Entry 3GTJ (X-ray diffraction, 3.42 A resolution); this record covers chains A and B of the 13 polymer chains in the assembly.

Chain A:
Molecule: DNA-directed RNA polymerase II subunit RPB1
Organism: Saccharomyces cerevisiae
Notes: EC 2.7.7.6; fragment: DNA-directed RNA polymerase II largest subunit
UniProt: P04050 (RPB1_YEAST); residues 1-1733 here = UniProt positions 1-1733
Chain sequence (1733 residues; numbered 1 to 1733; the number before each row is that of its first residue):
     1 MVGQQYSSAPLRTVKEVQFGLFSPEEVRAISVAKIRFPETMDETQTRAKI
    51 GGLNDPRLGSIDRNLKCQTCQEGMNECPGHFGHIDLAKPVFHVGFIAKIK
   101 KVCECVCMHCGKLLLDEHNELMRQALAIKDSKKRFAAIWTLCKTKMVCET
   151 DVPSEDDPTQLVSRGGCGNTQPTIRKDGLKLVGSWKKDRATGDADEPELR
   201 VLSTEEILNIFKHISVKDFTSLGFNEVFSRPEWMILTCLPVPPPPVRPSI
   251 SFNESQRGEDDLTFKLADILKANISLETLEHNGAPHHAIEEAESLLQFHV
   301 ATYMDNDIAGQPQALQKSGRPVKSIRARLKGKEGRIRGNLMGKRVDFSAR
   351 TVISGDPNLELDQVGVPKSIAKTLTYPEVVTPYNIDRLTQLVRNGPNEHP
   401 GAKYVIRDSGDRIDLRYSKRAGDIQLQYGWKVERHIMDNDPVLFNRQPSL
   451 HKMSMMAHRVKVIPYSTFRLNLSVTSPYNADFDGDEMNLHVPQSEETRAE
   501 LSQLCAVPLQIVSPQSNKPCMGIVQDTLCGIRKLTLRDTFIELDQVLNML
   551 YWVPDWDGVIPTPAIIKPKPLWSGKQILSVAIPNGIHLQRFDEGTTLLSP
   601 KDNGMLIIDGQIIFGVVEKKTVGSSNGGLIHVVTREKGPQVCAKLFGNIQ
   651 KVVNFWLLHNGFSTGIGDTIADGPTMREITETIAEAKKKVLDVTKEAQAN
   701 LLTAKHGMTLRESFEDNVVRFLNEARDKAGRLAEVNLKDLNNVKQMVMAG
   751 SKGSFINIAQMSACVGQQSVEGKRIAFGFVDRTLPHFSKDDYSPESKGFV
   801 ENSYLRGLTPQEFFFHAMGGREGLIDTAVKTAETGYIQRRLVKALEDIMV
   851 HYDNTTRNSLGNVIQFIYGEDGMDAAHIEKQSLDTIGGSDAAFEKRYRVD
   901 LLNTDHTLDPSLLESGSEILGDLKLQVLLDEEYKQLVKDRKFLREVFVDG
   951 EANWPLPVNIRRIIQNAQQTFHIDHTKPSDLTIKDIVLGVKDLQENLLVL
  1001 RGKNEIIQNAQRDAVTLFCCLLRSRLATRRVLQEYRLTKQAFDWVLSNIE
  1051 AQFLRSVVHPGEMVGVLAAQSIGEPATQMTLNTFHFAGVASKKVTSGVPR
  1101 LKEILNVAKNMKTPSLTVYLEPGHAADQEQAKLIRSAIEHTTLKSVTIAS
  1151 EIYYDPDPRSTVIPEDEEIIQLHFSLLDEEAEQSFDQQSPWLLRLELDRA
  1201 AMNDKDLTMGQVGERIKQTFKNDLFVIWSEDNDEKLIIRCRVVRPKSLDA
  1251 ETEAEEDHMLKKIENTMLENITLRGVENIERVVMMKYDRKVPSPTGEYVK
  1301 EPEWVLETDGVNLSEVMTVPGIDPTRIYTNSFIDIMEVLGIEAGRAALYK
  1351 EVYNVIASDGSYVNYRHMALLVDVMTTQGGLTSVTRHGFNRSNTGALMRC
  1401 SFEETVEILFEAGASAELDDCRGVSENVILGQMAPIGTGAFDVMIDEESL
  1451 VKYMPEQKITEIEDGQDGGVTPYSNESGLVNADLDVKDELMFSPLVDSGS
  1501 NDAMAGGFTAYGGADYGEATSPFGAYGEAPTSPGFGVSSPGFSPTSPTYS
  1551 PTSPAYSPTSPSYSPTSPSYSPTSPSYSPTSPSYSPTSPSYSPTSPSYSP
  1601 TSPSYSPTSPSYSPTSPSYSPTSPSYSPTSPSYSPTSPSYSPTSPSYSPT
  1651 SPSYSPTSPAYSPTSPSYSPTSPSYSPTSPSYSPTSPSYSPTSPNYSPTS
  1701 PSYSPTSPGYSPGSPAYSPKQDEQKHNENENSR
Disordered / not traced: 1-2, 156-159, 1086-1088, 1180-1186, 1247-1252, 1452-1733
Ion coordination: Zn2+ site 1: Cys67, Cys70, Cys77, His80; Zn2+ site 2 near Cys148 (its only coordinating residue here); Mg2+: Asp481, Asp483, Asp485
UniProt features mapped onto this chain:
  - region: Pro248 to Asp260 (Lid loop), Asn306 to Lys323 (Rudder loop), Pro810 to Glu822 (Bridging helix)
  - binding site (Zn(2+)): Cys67, Cys70, Cys77, His80, Cys107, Cys110, Cys148, Cys167
  - binding site (Mg(2+)): Asp481, Asp483, Asp485
  - modified residue: Thr1471 (Phosphothreonine)
  - cross-link (Glycyl lysine isopeptide (Lys-Gly)): Lys695 (interchain with G-Cter in ubiquitin), Lys1246 (interchain with G-Cter in ubiquitin), Lys1350 (interchain with G-Cter in ubiquitin)
  - natural variant: Ser1653 to Pro1659 (deletion: In strain: A364A)
  - mutagenesis: Lys1246 (K1246R: Impairs ubiquitination during transcription stress)

Chain B:
Molecule: DNA-directed RNA polymerase II subunit RPB2
Organism: Saccharomyces cerevisiae
Notes: EC 2.7.7.6; fragment: DNA-directed RNA polymerase II 140 kDa polypeptide
UniProt: P08518 (RPB2_YEAST); residue numbers follow UniProt; this construct covers 1-1224
Chain sequence (1224 residues; each row starts with the number of its first residue):
     1 MSDLANSEKYYDEDPYGFEDESAPITAEDSWAVISAFFREKGLVSQQLDS
    51 FNQFVDYTLQDIICEDSTLILEQLAQHTTESDNISRKYEISFGKIYVTKP
   101 MVNESDGVTHALYPQEARLRNLTYSSGLFVDVKKRTYEAIDVPGRELKYE
   151 LIAEESEDDSESGKVFIGRLPIMLRSKNCYLSEATESDLYKLKECPFDMG
   201 GYFIINGSEKVLIAQERSAGNIVQVFKKAAPSPISHVAEIRSALEKGSRF
   251 ISTLQVKLYGREGSSARTIKATLPYIKQDIPIVIIFRALGIIPDGEILEH
   301 ICYDVNDWQMLEMLKPCVEDGFVIQDRETALDFIGRRGTALGIKKEKRIQ
   351 YAKDILQKEFLPHITQLEGFESRKAFFLGYMINRLLLCALDRKDQDDRDH
   401 FGKKRLDLAGPLLAQLFKTLFKKLTKDIFRYMQRTVEEAHDFNMKLAINA
   451 KTITSGLKYALATGNWGEQKKAMSSRAGVSQVLNRYTYSSTLSHLRRTNT
   501 PIGRDGKLAKPRQLHNTHWGLVCPAETPEGQACGLVKNLSLMSCISVGTD
   551 PMPIITFLSEWGMEPLEDYVPHQSPDATRVFVNGVWHGVHRNPARLMETL
   601 RTLRRKGDINPEVSMIRDIREKELKIFTDAGRVYRPLFIVEDDESLGHKE
   651 LKVRKGHIAKLMATEYQDIEGGFEDVEEYTWSSLLNEGLVEYIDAEEEES
   701 ILIAMQPEDLEPAEANEENDLDVDPAKRIRVSHHATTFTHCEIHPSMILG
   751 VAASIIPFPDHNQSPRNTYQSAMGKQAMGVFLTNYNVRMDTMANILYYPQ
   801 KPLGTTRAMEYLKFRELPAGQNAIVAIACYSGYNQEDSMIMNQSSIDRGL
   851 FRSLFFRSYMDQEKKYGMSITETFEKPQRTNTLRMKHGTYDKLDDDGLIA
   901 PGVRVSGEDVIIGKTTPISPDEEELGQRTAYHSKRDASTPLRSTENGIVD
   951 QVLVTTNQDGLKFVKVRVRTTKIPQIGDKFASRHGQKGTIGITYRREDMP
  1001 FTAEGIVPDLIINPHAIPSRMTVAHLIECLLSKVAALSGNEGDASPFTDI
  1051 TVEGISKLLREHGYQSRGFEVMYNGHTGKKLMAQIFFGPTYYQRLRHMVD
  1101 DKIHARARGPMQVLTRQPVEGRSRDGGLRFGEMERDCMIAHGAASFLKER
  1151 LMEASDAFRVHICGICGLMTVIAKLNHNQFECKGCDNKIDIYQIHIPYAA
  1201 KLLFQELMAMNITPRLYTDRSRDF
Disordered / not traced: 1-19, 135-163, 503-508, 920-932, 1221-1224
Ion coordination: Zn2+: Cys1163, Cys1166, Cys1182, Cys1185

Interface between chain A and chain B:
Contacting residue pairs (366):
  Gln4(A) with Arg1159(B)
  Gln5(A) with Arg1159(B), hydrogen bond (backbone-side chain); Leu1175(B)
  Tyr6(A) with Leu1175(B)
  Ser7(A) with His1161(B); Phe1180(B); Gln1193(B), hydrogen bond
  Ser8(A) with Asn1178(B), hydrogen bond
  Ala9(A) with Gln1193(B)
  Pro10(A) with Tyr1192(B); Gln1193(B), hydrogen bond (backbone-backbone)
  Leu11(A) with Gln1193(B); His1195(B)
  Arg12(A) with Tyr1192(B); Gln1193(B), hydrogen bond (backbone-backbone); Ile1194(B)
  Thr13(A) with Thr1218(B)
  Val14(A) with Tyr1217(B)
  Lys15(A) with Tyr1217(B), hydrogen bond (backbone-backbone); Thr1218(B)
  Glu16(A) with Arg1215(B); Leu1216(B); Tyr1217(B), hydrogen bond (backbone-backbone); Arg1220(B)
  Val17(A) with Arg1215(B)
  Gln18(A) with Thr1213(B); Arg1215(B), hydrogen bond (backbone-backbone)
  Phe19(A) with Thr1213(B)
  Gly20(A) with Ile1212(B); Thr1213(B), hydrogen bond (backbone-backbone)
  Leu21(A) with Asn1211(B); Thr1213(B); Arg1215(B)
  Phe22(A) with Leu1168(B), hydrophobic; Met1208(B); Asn1211(B); Ile1212(B); Thr1213(B)
  Glu26(A) with Arg1215(B), salt bridge
  Ala29(A) with Lys1183(B); Gly1184(B)
  Ile30(A) with Thr1170(B)
  Arg47(A) with Ser919(B)
  Gln68(A) with Ile1172(B)
  Cys70(A) with Ala1173(B)
  Gln71(A) with His1177(B)
  Glu72(A) with Leu1175(B)
  Met74(A) with Arg1116(B), hydrogen bond (backbone-side chain)
  Asn75(A) with Arg1116(B), hydrogen bond; Phe1158(B)
  Glu76(A) with Arg1159(B), salt bridge
  Pro78(A) with Val1160(B), hydrophobic; Lys1201(B), hydrogen bond (backbone-side chain); Gln1205(B)
  Gly79(A) with Met1169(B); Gln1205(B)
  Phe81(A) with Gln1205(B); Ala1209(B), hydrophobic
  His92(A) with Met1210(B)
  Leu236(A) with Asn1211(B)
  Leu239(A) with Ala1209(B)
  Pro240(A) with Met1208(B); Ala1209(B); Asn1211(B)
  Pro242(A) with Ala1209(B), hydrophobic
  Pro243(A) with Gln1205(B)
  Pro245(A) with Leu1114(B); Tyr1198(B)
  Val246(A) with Leu1114(B); Gln1205(B)
  Pro248(A) with Leu1114(B)
  Glu254(A) with Ile918(B); Arg935(B), salt bridge
  Tyr303(A) with Ala1209(B)
  Met304(A) with Met1210(B), hydrophobic
  Leu315(A) with Lys470(B)
  Ser318(A) with Lys470(B), hydrogen bond (backbone-side chain)
  Gly319(A) with Lys470(B)
  Arg320(A) with Lys470(B); Lys471(B), hydrogen bond (side chain-backbone); Ala472(B); Arg476(B)
  Ile325(A) with Met1210(B), hydrophobic
  Arg328(A) with Glu1206(B), salt bridge
  Leu329(A) with Leu1203(B), hydrophobic; Glu1206(B); Leu1207(B), hydrophobic; Met1210(B), hydrophobic
  Arg335(A) with Leu1202(B); Glu1206(B), salt bridge
  Arg337(A) with Glu1132(B)
  Gly338(A) with Arg1129(B), hydrogen bond (backbone-side chain)
  Asn339(A) with Gln1117(B), hydrogen bond (backbone-side chain); Ala1199(B)
  Leu340(A) with Leu1151(B); Ala1200(B); Leu1203(B), hydrophobic
  Met341(A) with Glu1132(B); Arg1135(B)
  Gly342(A) with Arg1129(B), hydrogen bond (backbone-side chain); Phe1130(B)
  Lys343(A) with Gln1117(B); Arg1129(B); Phe1130(B), hydrogen bond (backbone-backbone); Leu1151(B); Ser1155(B); Asp1156(B), salt bridge; Pro1197(B)
  Arg344(A) with Gln1117(B), hydrogen bond (backbone-side chain); Pro1118(B); Glu1120(B), salt bridge; Gly1127(B); Leu1128(B); Arg1129(B); Ser1155(B), hydrogen bond (backbone-side chain)
  Val345(A) with Gly1127(B); Leu1128(B), hydrogen bond (backbone-backbone); Arg1150(B)
  Asp346(A) with Arg1106(B), salt bridge; Arg1108(B); Met1111(B); Pro1118(B); Arg1150(B), hydrogen bond (backbone-side chain); Ala1154(B); Ser1155(B), hydrogen bond (side chain-backbone)
  Phe347(A) with Arg1106(B), hydrogen bond (backbone-backbone); Ala1107(B), hydrophobic; Arg1108(B); Arg1150(B), hydrogen bond (backbone-side chain)
  Ser348(A) with Ala1105(B); Arg1106(B), hydrogen bond (backbone-backbone); Leu1128(B), hydrogen bond (side chain-backbone)
  Ala349(A) with His1104(B); Leu1128(B)
  Arg350(A) with Ile1103(B); His1104(B), hydrogen bond (backbone-backbone); Leu1128(B)
  Thr351(A) with Ile1103(B)
  Val352(A) with Gly977(B); Val1099(B), hydrophobic
  Gly355(A) with Tyr833(B)
  Asp356(A) with Tyr833(B), hydrogen bond
  Pro357(A) with Gly832(B); Tyr833(B)
  Asn358(A) with Tyr833(B), hydrogen bond
  Ile370(A) with Ala1105(B), hydrophobic
  Thr373(A) with Ala1107(B)
  Arg412(A) with Arg1108(B)
  Tyr417(A) with His887(B)
  Glu433(A) with Arg1108(B), salt bridge
  Leu443(A) with Met1138(B), hydrophobic; Phe1146(B), hydrophobic
  Asn445(A) with Glu1134(B)
  Gln447(A) with Glu1134(B), hydrogen bond
  Ser449(A) with Met1133(B); Glu1134(B), hydrogen bond; Cys1137(B)
  His451(A) with Cys1137(B), hydrogen bond (backbone-side chain)
  Lys452(A) with Ala1140(B); His1141(B), hydrogen bond (backbone-side chain)
  Met455(A) with Phe1130(B), hydrophobic; Glu1134(B); Met1138(B), hydrophobic; His1141(B), hydrogen bond (backbone-side chain)
  Tyr465(A) with Ile976(B), hydrophobic
  Ser466(A) with Gln975(B), hydrogen bond; Ile976(B); Val1099(B); Asp1100(B); Ile1103(B)
  Thr467(A) with Ile976(B)
  Arg469(A) with Tyr833(B); Gly991(B), hydrogen bond (side chain-backbone)
  Leu472(A) with Gln835(B); Glu836(B)
  Asp481(A) with Glu836(B)
  Phe482(A) with Gln835(B); Glu836(B), hydrogen bond (backbone-backbone); Asp837(B); Ser838(B); Thr989(B), hydrogen bond (backbone-backbone)
  Asp483(A) with Asp837(B), hydrogen bond (backbone-backbone); Lys987(B); Gly988(B); Thr989(B)
  Gly484(A) with Thr989(B)
  Glu486(A) with Lys1102(B), salt bridge
  Asn488(A) with Leu1128(B)
  His490(A) with Phe1130(B); Arg1150(B), hydrogen bond
  Val491(A) with Arg1150(B), hydrogen bond (backbone-side chain)
  Pro492(A) with Glu1149(B); Arg1150(B)
  Gln493(A) with Glu1149(B), hydrogen bond (backbone-side chain)
  Ser494(A) with Glu1149(B), hydrogen bond
  Glu496(A) with Ser1145(B), hydrogen bond
  Thr497(A) with Ser1145(B); Phe1146(B); Glu1149(B)
  Glu500(A) with Ala1143(B); Ala1144(B), hydrogen bond (side chain-backbone); Ser1145(B), hydrogen bond (side chain-backbone); Phe1146(B), hydrogen bond (side chain-backbone)
  Leu504(A) with His1141(B)
  Cys505(A) with His1141(B)
  Gln510(A) with His1141(B)
  Val524(A) with Gln835(B); Glu836(B)
  Gln525(A) with Gln835(B); Glu836(B), hydrogen bond (side chain-backbone); His1015(B)
  Asp526(A) with Cys829(B); Ser831(B); Gln835(B), hydrogen bond (backbone-side chain); Asn1013(B), hydrogen bond; His1015(B), salt bridge
  Thr527(A) with Gln835(B)
  Cys529(A) with His1015(B)
  Gln545(A) with Lys1079(B)
  Leu657(A) with Cys829(B), hydrophobic; Ser831(B)
  Leu658(A) with Tyr830(B), hydrophobic; Ser831(B); Asn1074(B); Leu1081(B)
  His659(A) with Thr1077(B); Leu1081(B)
  Asn660(A) with Leu1081(B); Met1082(B), hydrogen bond (backbone-backbone); Ala1083(B), hydrogen bond (backbone-backbone)
  Gly661(A) with Leu1081(B); Ala1083(B)
  Phe662(A) with Ile827(B); Ala828(B); Cys829(B), hydrogen bond (backbone-backbone); Pro1014(B), hydrophobic
  Ser663(A) with Ile827(B), hydrogen bond (side chain-backbone); Pro1014(B); Gln1084(B); Ile1085(B); Phe1086(B), hydrogen bond (side chain-backbone)
  Thr664(A) with Ile827(B); Pro1014(B); Phe1086(B)
  Gly665(A) with Leu1026(B); Phe1069(B); Phe1086(B)
  Ile666(A) with Leu1026(B), hydrophobic; Val1052(B), hydrophobic; Phe1086(B), hydrophobic
  Ile670(A) with Arg1067(B)
  Val743(A) with Pro1018(B), hydrophobic
  Met746(A) with Pro1014(B); His1015(B), hydrogen bond; Pro1018(B), hydrophobic
  Ser751(A) with His1015(B), hydrogen bond
  Lys752(A) with His1015(B); Ser1019(B)
  Asn757(A) with Pro1018(B), hydrogen bond (side chain-backbone); Met1021(B)
  Gln760(A) with Met1021(B)
  Glu771(A) with Lys510(B); Gln513(B)
  Ala776(A) with Asn516(B)
  Gly778(A) with His515(B); Asn516(B)
  Phe779(A) with Asn516(B); Thr517(B); Glu698(B); Glu699(B)
  Val780(A) with Glu699(B), hydrogen bond (backbone-side chain)
  Asp781(A) with Arg620(B), salt bridge
  Arg782(A) with Glu698(B), hydrogen bond (side chain-backbone); Glu699(B), hydrogen bond (side chain-backbone); Ser700(B); Ile701(B), hydrogen bond (side chain-backbone)
  Thr783(A) with Asn516(B)
  Leu784(A) with Asn516(B)
  Pro785(A) with Glu698(B); Ile701(B); Leu702(B); Ile703(B), hydrogen bond (backbone-backbone)
  His786(A) with Trp519(B), hydrogen bond; Ile703(B); Ala704(B); Met705(B); Glu742(B)
  Phe787(A) with Leu702(B)
  Ser788(A) with Ala735(B)
  Lys789(A) with Arg620(B)
  Asn802(A) with Arg728(B); Ile729(B), hydrogen bond (side chain-backbone)
  Tyr804(A) with His761(B), hydrogen bond (backbone-side chain); Asn762(B); Gln763(B); Met1021(B), hydrophobic
  Leu805(A) with His761(B), hydrogen bond (backbone-side chain)
  Arg806(A) with Pro725(B), hydrogen bond (side chain-backbone); Lys727(B); Arg728(B); His761(B)
  Gly807(A) with Arg728(B), hydrogen bond (backbone-side chain); Asp760(B); His761(B)
  Leu808(A) with Arg728(B), hydrogen bond (backbone-side chain); Asp760(B), hydrogen bond (backbone-backbone)
  Thr809(A) with Ile729(B); Phe1047(B)
  Pro810(A) with Trp519(B); Met705(B), hydrophobic; Phe1047(B), hydrophobic
  Gln811(A) with Met705(B); Val731(B)
  Phe813(A) with Pro759(B); Asp760(B)
  Phe814(A) with Leu514(B), hydrophobic; Trp519(B), hydrophobic; Pro524(B), hydrophobic
  His816(A) with Gln763(B); Ser764(B), hydrogen bond (side chain-backbone)
  Ala817(A) with Leu514(B), hydrophobic; Pro524(B), hydrophobic; Ser764(B)
  Met818(A) with Leu514(B)
  Arg821(A) with Arg512(B), hydrogen bond (side chain-backbone); Leu514(B); Pro524(B), hydrogen bond (side chain-backbone)
  Leu824(A) with Thr768(B); Tyr769(B)
  Ile825(A) with Arg512(B); Cys533(B)
  Val829(A) with Arg512(B)
  Arg839(A) with Glu1132(B), salt bridge
  Val842(A) with Asp1136(B)
  Lys843(A) with Arg1135(B)
  Glu846(A) with Arg1135(B), salt bridge
  Met1063(A) with Ile1139(B)
  Val1066(A) with Asp1136(B); Ala1140(B), hydrophobic
  Gln1070(A) with Asp1136(B); Cys1137(B)
  Lys1144(A) with Glu262(B), salt bridge
  Lys1261(A) with Lys315(B)
  Asn1265(A) with Gly263(B)
  Glu1269(A) with Glu262(B); Gly263(B)
  Leu1409(A) with Leu1207(B), hydrophobic; Ile1212(B)
  Phe1410(A) with Ile1212(B), hydrophobic
  Asp1420(A) with Arg1220(B), hydrogen bond (backbone-side chain)
  Val1424(A) with Ile1139(B), hydrophobic
  Ser1425(A) with Arg1135(B)
  Leu1430(A) with His1195(B); Ile1196(B); Pro1197(B)
  Gly1431(A) with Lys1148(B); Met1152(B); Pro1197(B)
  Gln1432(A) with Lys1148(B)
  Met1433(A) with Ala1144(B), hydrophobic; Ser1145(B)
  Ile1436(A) with Ile1139(B), hydrophobic; Gly1142(B); Ala1144(B)
  Thr1438(A) with Gly1142(B), hydrogen bond (backbone-backbone); Ala1144(B)
Interface residues without a listed pair, chain A (212 interface residues in all): Ser31, Phe228, Trp233, Cys238, Ile336, Ile353, Leu374, Thr375, Thr475, Ala480, Leu501, Gly667, Asp668, Gly753, Met761, Val770, Glu795, Glu801, Gly820, Glu822, Ala828, Leu1067, Arg1422, Val1428, Ile1429, Ala1434, Gly1437, Gly1439
Interface residues without a listed pair, chain B (198 interface residues in all): Ser264, Ser265, Lys393, Asp397, His400, Met473, His518, Thr527, Gly530, Gly534, Lys537, Arg730, Pro745, Ile748, Pro765, Asn767, Asn834, Lys979, Ile992, Thr993, Val1023, Ile1027, Thr1115, Val1119, Gly1131, Leu1147, Val1171, Lys1174, Ile1191, Phe1204, Pro1214, Asp1219

In short:
Chain A and chain B form an interface of 212 and 198 residues respectively; the contacts include 77 hydrogen
bonds and 15 salt bridges. Among the polar pairs are Glu26(A)-Arg1215(B), Glu76(A)-Arg1159(B) and
Glu254(A)-Arg935(B).
Chain A is DNA-directed RNA polymerase II subunit RPB1 and chain B is DNA-directed RNA polymerase II subunit
RPB2, both from Saccharomyces cerevisiae; the structure, Backtracked RNA polymerase II complex with 13mer RNA,
was determined by X-ray diffraction together with 3GTG, 3GTK, 3GTL, 3GTM, 3GTO, 3GTP and 3GTQ from the same
study.
